PDB entry 7S6S | X-ray diffraction, 1.98 A resolution | chains E and H of the 8 polymer chains in the assembly

Chain E:
Protein: Methane monooxygenase component A alpha chain
Source organism: Methylosinus trichosporium OB3b
UniProt: A0A2D2D5X0 (A0A2D2D5X0_METTR); residue numbers follow UniProt; this construct covers 12-526
Chain sequence (515 residues; each row starts with the number of its first residue):
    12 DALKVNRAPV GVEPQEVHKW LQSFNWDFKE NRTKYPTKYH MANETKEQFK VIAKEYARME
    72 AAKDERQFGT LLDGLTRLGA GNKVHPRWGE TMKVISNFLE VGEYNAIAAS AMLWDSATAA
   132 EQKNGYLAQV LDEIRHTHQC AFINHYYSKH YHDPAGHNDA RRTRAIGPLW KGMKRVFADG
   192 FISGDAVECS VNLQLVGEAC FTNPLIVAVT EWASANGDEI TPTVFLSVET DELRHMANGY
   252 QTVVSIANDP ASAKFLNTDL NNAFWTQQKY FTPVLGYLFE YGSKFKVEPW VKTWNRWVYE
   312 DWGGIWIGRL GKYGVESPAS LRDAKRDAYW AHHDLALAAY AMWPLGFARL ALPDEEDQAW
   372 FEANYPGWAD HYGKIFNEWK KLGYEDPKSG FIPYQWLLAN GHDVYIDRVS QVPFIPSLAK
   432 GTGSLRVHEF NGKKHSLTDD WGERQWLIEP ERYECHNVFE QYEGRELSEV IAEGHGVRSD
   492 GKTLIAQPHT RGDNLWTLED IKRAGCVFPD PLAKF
Metal / ion sites: Fe ion site 1: Glu114, Glu144, His147 (together with benzoic acid); Fe ion site 2: Glu144, Glu209, Glu243, His246 (together with benzoic acid)
Ligand contacts: benzoic acid (BEZ): Leu110, Glu114, Ala117, Glu144, His147, Phe188, Phe192, Leu204, Gly208, Glu209, Thr213, Leu216, Glu243, His246

Chain H:
Protein: Methane monooxygenase regulatory protein B
Source organism: Methylosinus trichosporium OB3b
UniProt: A0A2D2D0T8 (A0A2D2D0T8_METTR); residues 3-138 here = UniProt positions 3-138
Chain sequence (136 residues; each row starts with the number of its first residue):
     3 SAHNAYNAGI MQKTGKAFAD EFFAEENQVV HESNAVVLVL MKSDEIDAII EDIVLKGGKA
    63 KNPSIVVEDK AGFWWIKADG AIEIDAAEAG ELLGKPFSVY DLLIGVSATV GRAYTLGTKF
   123 TITSELMGLD RALTDI
Differences from the reference sequence: conflict Gly107 (Asn in A0A2D2D0T8), Ala110 (Ser in A0A2D2D0T8)

Interface between chain E and chain H:
Contacting residue pairs (108; chain E residue first):
  Pro25(E) - Tyr102(H)
  Gln26(E) - Tyr102(H)
  Gln59(E) - Ala115(H)
  Gln59(E) - Tyr116(H)
  Gln59(E) - Thr117(H)  hydrogen bond (side chain-backbone)
  Phe60(E) - Ala115(H)
  Phe60(E) - Thr117(H)
  Lys61(E) - Tyr102(H)  hydrogen bond (backbone-side chain)
  Glu66(E) - Tyr102(H)
  Arg69(E) - Tyr102(H)
  Arg69(E) - Asp103(H)  salt bridge
  Met70(E) - Tyr102(H)
  Ala73(E) - Ile106(H)  hydrophobic
  Lys74(E) - Ile106(H)
  Arg77(E) - Ser45(H)
  Arg77(E) - Glu47(H)  salt bridge
  Asn214(E) - Ala110(H)
  Asn214(E) - Thr111(H)
  Asn214(E) - Val112(H)
  Val218(E) - Phe75(H)
  Val218(E) - Ser109(H)
  Val218(E) - Ala110(H)  hydrophobic
  Thr221(E) - Phe75(H)
  Glu222(E) - Lys72(H)
  Leu237(E) - Met43(H)  hydrophobic
  Leu237(E) - Gly74(H)
  Leu237(E) - Ser109(H)  hydrogen bond (backbone-side chain)
  Glu240(E) - Ser109(H)
  Thr241(E) - Leu105(H)
  Thr241(E) - Ile106(H)
  Thr241(E) - Val108(H)
  Thr241(E) - Ser109(H)
  Leu244(E) - Leu105(H)  hydrophobic
  Leu244(E) - Thr111(H)
  Leu244(E) - Ala115(H)  hydrophobic
  Leu244(E) - Phe122(H)  hydrophobic
  Met247(E) - Thr111(H)
  Tyr251(E) - Arg114(H)
  Tyr251(E) - Leu128(H)
  Tyr251(E) - Met129(H)  hydrogen bond (side chain-backbone)
  Val255(E) - Met129(H)
  Val255(E) - Gly130(H)
  Asn259(E) - Leu131(H)
  Glu299(E) - Tyr8(H)  hydrogen bond
  Val302(E) - Phe20(H)  hydrophobic
  Val302(E) - Phe24(H)  hydrophobic
  Lys303(E) - Met13(H)  hydrogen bond (side chain-backbone)
  Lys303(E) - Lys15(H)  hydrogen bond (side chain-backbone)
  Lys303(E) - Thr16(H)
  Lys303(E) - Phe20(H)
  Asn306(E) - Ile12(H)
  Asn306(E) - Met13(H)
  Asn306(E) - Phe24(H)
  Arg307(E) - Tyr8(H)  hydrogen bond (side chain-backbone)
  Arg307(E) - Met13(H)
  Arg307(E) - Trp77(H)
  Arg307(E) - Lys79(H)
  Trp308(E) - Tyr8(H)
  Trp308(E) - Trp77(H)
  Trp308(E) - Val112(H)  hydrophobic
  Tyr310(E) - Asn29(H)  hydrogen bond (side chain-backbone)
  Tyr310(E) - Val31(H)  hydrogen bond (side chain-backbone)
  Tyr310(E) - His33(H)  hydrogen bond
  Glu311(E) - Ile12(H)
  Asp312(E) - Val39(H)
  Asp312(E) - Lys79(H)  salt bridge
  Asp312(E) - Val112(H)
  Gly314(E) - Val32(H)
  Gly315(E) - His33(H)
  Gly315(E) - Glu34(H)
  Gly315(E) - Ser35(H)  hydrogen bond (backbone-backbone)
  Ile316(E) - Ala37(H)
  Ile316(E) - Val112(H)
  Ile316(E) - Gly113(H)
  Ile316(E) - Arg114(H)  hydrogen bond (backbone-side chain)
  Trp317(E) - Val112(H)
  Trp317(E) - Gly113(H)
  Trp317(E) - Arg114(H)
  Gly319(E) - Val32(H)
  Gly319(E) - Glu34(H)
  Arg320(E) - Glu34(H)  salt bridge
  Arg320(E) - Ser35(H)
  Arg320(E) - Ser126(H)  hydrogen bond (side chain-backbone)
  Arg320(E) - Glu127(H)
  Arg320(E) - Leu128(H)
  Arg320(E) - Asp132(H)  salt bridge
  Leu321(E) - Leu131(H)  hydrophobic
  Lys323(E) - Glu34(H)  salt bridge
  Tyr324(E) - Leu128(H)  hydrophobic
  Tyr324(E) - Leu131(H)  hydrogen bond (side chain-backbone)
  Tyr324(E) - Asp132(H)  hydrogen bond
  Ser328(E) - Val31(H)
  Ser328(E) - Val32(H)  hydrogen bond (side chain-backbone)
  Leu332(E) - Gln30(H)
  Leu332(E) - Val31(H)  hydrophobic
  Leu332(E) - Val32(H)
  Arg333(E) - Glu27(H)  salt bridge
  Arg333(E) - Gln30(H)
  Lys336(E) - Phe24(H)  hydrogen bond (side chain-backbone)
  Lys336(E) - Phe25(H)
  Lys336(E) - Asn29(H)  hydrogen bond (side chain-backbone)
  Lys336(E) - Gln30(H)
  Arg337(E) - Phe25(H)
  Tyr340(E) - Ala21(H)
  Tyr340(E) - Phe25(H)  hydrophobic
  Ala374(E) - Gly17(H)
  Pro377(E) - Gly17(H)
  Pro377(E) - Lys18(H)
Other interface residues (no listed pair), chain E (59 interface residues in all): Ser225, Thr234, Ser238, Ala258, Thr304, Trp305, Trp313, Ile318, Pro329, Ala339
Other interface residues (no listed pair), chain H (60 interface residues in all): Ala7, Gln14, Glu28, Val38, Val41, Asp46, Ala73, Gly107, Arg133

In short:
59 residues of chain E face 60 of chain H across their interface, with 19 hydrogen bonds and 7 salt bridges.
Polar pairs include Arg69(E)-Asp103(H), Arg77(E)-Glu47(H) and Asp312(E)-Lys79(H). Bound to chain E: benzoic
acid.
Here chain E is Methane monooxygenase component A alpha chain and chain H is Methane monooxygenase regulatory
protein B, both from Methylosinus trichosporium OB3b. Entry 7S6S (Complex structure of Methane monooxygenase
hydroxylase and regulatory subunit DBL1) was determined by X-ray diffraction (same publication as 7S6Q, 7S6R,
7S6T and 7S7H).
